PDB entry 7CCQ | electron microscopy, 3.80 A resolution | chains C and I of the 11 polymer chains in the assembly

# Chain C
Name: Histone H2A type 1-B/E
Source organism: Homo sapiens
Reference sequence: P04908 (H2A1B_HUMAN); residues 15-117 here correspond to UniProt positions 16-118 (UniProt number = residue number + 1)
Sequence (103 residues; each row starts with the number of its first residue):
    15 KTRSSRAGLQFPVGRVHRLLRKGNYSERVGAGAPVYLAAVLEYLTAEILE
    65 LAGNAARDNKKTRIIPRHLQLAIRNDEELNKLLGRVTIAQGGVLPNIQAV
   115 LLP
Not modelled in the structure: 15
UniProt features mapped onto this chain:
  - modified residue: Lys36 (N6-(2-hydroxyisobutyryl)lysine), Lys74 (N6-(2-hydroxyisobutyryl)lysine), Lys75 (N6-(2-hydroxyisobutyryl)lysine), Lys95 (N6-(2-hydroxyisobutyryl)lysine), Gln104 (N5-methylglutamine)
  - cross-link: Lys15 (Glycyl lysine isopeptide (Lys-Gly) (interchain with G-Cter in ubiquitin))

# Chain I
Molecule: 147-nt DNA strand
Source organism: Homo sapiens
Sequence (147 nucleotides; each row starts with the number of its first residue; numbers below 1 keep their minus sign (DA-73 is residue -73)):
   -73 ACAGGATGTATATATCTGACACGTGCCTGGAGACTAGGGAGTAATCCCCT
   -23 TGGCGGTTAAAACGCGGGGGACAGCGCGTACGTGCGTTTAAGCGGTGCTA
    27 GAGCTGTCTACGACCAATTGAGCGGCCTCGGCACCGGGATTCTCCAG

# Interface between chain C and chain I
Residue-residue contacts (10):
  Thr16(C) - DA-43(I)  phosphate contact
  Arg17(C) - DA-43(I)  salt bridge to the phosphate
  Arg20(C) - DG-42(I)  salt bridge to the phosphate
  Gly28(C) - DG-44(I)  sugar contact
  Gly28(C) - DA-43(I)  phosphate contact
  Arg29(C) - DG-44(I)  phosphate contact
  Arg32(C) - DG-45(I)  phosphate contact
  Arg32(C) - DG-44(I)  salt bridge to the phosphate
  Arg42(C) - DG-35(I)  hydrogen bond to the sugar
  Arg77(C) - DC-54(I)  sugar contact
Also at the interface, not in a pair above, chain C (9 interface residues in all): Ser18
Also at the interface, not in a pair above, chain I (7 interface residues in all): DG-37

# Summary
The interface between chain C and chain I involves 9 residues on one side and 7 on the other; the contacts
include 1 hydrogen bond and 3 salt bridges. Polar contacts include Arg42(C)-DG-35(I), Arg17(C)-DA-43(I) and
Arg20(C)-DG-42(I).
Chain C is Histone H2A type 1-B/E and chain I is a 147-nt DNA strand, both from Homo sapiens; the structure,
Structure of the 1:1 cGAS-nucleosome complex, was determined by electron microscopy (same publication as
7CCR).
